Entry 8GAP (electron microscopy, 3.80 A resolution); this record covers chains E and F of the 8 polymer chains in the assembly.

== Chain E ==
Protein: Telomerase holoenzyme Teb2 subunit
Organism: Tetrahymena thermophila
UniProt: A0A0U8TRG9 (A0A0U8TRG9_TETTH); numbering as in UniProt (aligned over 1-269)
Sequence (269 residues; row label = number of the first residue in the row):
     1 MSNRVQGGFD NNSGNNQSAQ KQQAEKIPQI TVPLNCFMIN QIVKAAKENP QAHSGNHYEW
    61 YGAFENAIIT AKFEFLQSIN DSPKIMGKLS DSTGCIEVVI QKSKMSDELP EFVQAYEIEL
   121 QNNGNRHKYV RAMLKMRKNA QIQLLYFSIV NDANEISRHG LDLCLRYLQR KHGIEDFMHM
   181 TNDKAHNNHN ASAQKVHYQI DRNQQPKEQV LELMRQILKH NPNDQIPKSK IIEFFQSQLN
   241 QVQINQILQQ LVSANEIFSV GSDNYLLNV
Not modelled in the structure: 1-27, 176-269

== Chain F ==
Protein: Telomerase holoenzyme Teb3 subunit
Organism: Tetrahymena thermophila
UniProt: A0A0U8UFF4 (A0A0U8UFF4_TETTH); residue numbers follow UniProt; this construct covers 1-121
Sequence (121 residues; each row starts with the number of its first residue):
     1 MDAEQEQVMY PRILFEQMAQ FRGKKVTVVG NVCNEDQNDS LVIEFGPTGL NQHVVIDNYR
    61 RVDLNNTTKF VEIRGVVLNQ NIVSCEELTE FEQKDPFDFD TYSKLIHLSQ SDKLSSLFTD
   121 Q
Not modelled in the structure: 1-4

== Chain E / chain F interface ==
Contacting residue pairs (48):
  Phe37(E) - Ser116(F)
  Phe37(E) - Leu117(F)
  Phe37(E) - Asp120(F)
  Met38(E) - Leu117(F)
  Asn40(E) - Gln7(F)  hydrogen bond
  Lys72(E) - Arg74(F)
  Lys72(E) - Glu87(F)  salt bridge
  Ser90(E) - Arg74(F)
  Asp91(E) - Arg12(F)  salt bridge
  Asp91(E) - Arg74(F)
  Ser92(E) - Tyr10(F)  hydrogen bond (backbone-backbone)
  Ser92(E) - Arg12(F)  hydrogen bond
  Thr93(E) - Phe118(F)
  Gly94(E) - Gln7(F)
  Cys95(E) - Gln7(F)
  Glu97(E) - Gln5(F)
  Asn123(E) - Glu90(F)
  Arg126(E) - Asp63(F)  hydrogen bond (side chain-backbone)
  Arg126(E) - Leu64(F)
  Arg126(E) - Asn65(F)
  Arg126(E) - Glu90(F)
  His127(E) - Thr89(F)  hydrogen bond (backbone-side chain)
  His127(E) - Glu90(F)
  Lys128(E) - Thr89(F)
  Lys128(E) - Glu90(F)  salt bridge
  Lys128(E) - Glu92(F)  salt bridge
  Tyr129(E) - Glu72(F)
  Tyr129(E) - Arg74(F)  hydrogen bond
  Tyr129(E) - Thr89(F)
  Asn151(E) - Phe91(F)
  Asn151(E) - Glu92(F)
  Asp152(E) - Gln93(F)  hydrogen bond
  Ala153(E) - Phe70(F)  hydrophobic
  Ala153(E) - Gln93(F)
  Ala153(E) - Phe97(F)  hydrophobic
  Asn154(E) - Gln93(F)
  Asn154(E) - Phe97(F)
  Asn154(E) - Asp98(F)  hydrogen bond (side chain-backbone)
  Ile156(E) - Arg12(F)
  Ser157(E) - Tyr102(F)
  Ser157(E) - Leu105(F)
  Gly160(E) - Leu105(F)
  Leu161(E) - Leu105(F)  hydrophobic
  Cys164(E) - Leu114(F)  hydrophobic
  Cys164(E) - Phe118(F)  hydrophobic
  Tyr167(E) - Leu114(F)  hydrophobic
  Tyr167(E) - Leu117(F)  hydrophobic
  Leu168(E) - Leu114(F)  hydrophobic
Also at the interface, not in a pair above, chain E (28 interface residues in all): Trp60
Also at the interface, not in a pair above, chain F (34 interface residues in all): Val8, Met9, Pro11, Thr27, Asp95, Pro96, Leu108, Lys113, Thr119

== Summary ==
28 residues of chain E face 34 of chain F across their interface; the contacts include 8 hydrogen bonds and 4
salt bridges. Polar pairs include Lys72(E)-Glu87(F), Asp91(E)-Arg12(F) and Lys128(E)-Glu90(F).
Chain E is Telomerase holoenzyme Teb2 subunit and chain F is Telomerase holoenzyme Teb3 subunit, both from
Tetrahymena thermophila; the structure, Structure of LARP7 protein p65-telomerase RNA complex in telomerase,
was determined by electron microscopy.
